Entry 2NP2 (X-ray diffraction, 3.02 A resolution); this record covers chains C and B of the 4 polymer chains in the assembly.

# Chain C
Molecule: 36-nt DNA strand
Sequence (36 nucleotides; row label = number of the first residue in the row):
   203 GTATTTAATA CTATATGTCA TATAGTATTA AATACT

# Chain B
Molecule: Hbb
Source organism: Borrelia burgdorferi
Reference sequence: Q3I4Z2 (Q3I4Z2_BORBU); residue numbers follow UniProt; this construct covers 1-108
Chain sequence (108 residues; numbered 1 to 108; the number before each row is that of its first residue):
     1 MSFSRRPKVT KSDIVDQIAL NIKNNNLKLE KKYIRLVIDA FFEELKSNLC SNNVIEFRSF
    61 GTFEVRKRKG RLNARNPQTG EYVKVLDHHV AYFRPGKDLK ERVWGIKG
Unresolved in the structure: 1-5, 108

# Chain C / chain B interface
Pairs across the interface (25):
  DA210(C) with Arg-58(B), hydrogen bond to the base; Ser-59(B), hydrogen bond to the phosphate; Lys-97(B), salt bridge to the phosphate
  DT211(C) with Glu-56(B), phosphate contact; Arg-58(B), hydrogen bond to the sugar; Ser-59(B), hydrogen bond to the phosphate; Phe-60(B), phosphate contact; Gly-96(B), phosphate contact; Lys-97(B), hydrogen bond to the phosphate
  DA212(C) with Glu-56(B), phosphate contact; Arg-94(B), salt bridge to the phosphate
  DA224(C) with Arg-75(B), sugar contact; Pro-77(B), base contact; Val-85(B), sugar contact
  DT225(C) with Asn-76(B), hydrogen bond to the sugar; Pro-77(B), sugar contact; Gln-78(B), hydrogen bond to the base
  DA226(C) with Gln-78(B), hydrogen bond to the sugar
  DT231(C) with Lys-8(B), sugar contact
  DA232(C) with Lys-8(B), salt bridge to the phosphate; Thr-10(B), phosphate contact
  DA233(C) with Thr-10(B), phosphate contact; Lys-11(B), hydrogen bond to the phosphate; Ser-12(B), phosphate contact
  DA234(C) with Lys-11(B), salt bridge to the phosphate
Interface residues without a listed pair, chain C (11 interface residues in all): DT223
Interface residues without a listed pair, chain B (20 interface residues in all): Phe-57, Thr-62, Arg-71, Val-83

# Overview
11 residues of chain C and 20 residues of chain B are in contact, with 9 hydrogen bonds and 4 salt bridges.
Polar contacts include DA210(C)/Arg-58(B), DT225(C)/Gln-78(B) and DT211(C)/Arg-58(B).
Here chain C is a 36-nt DNA strand and chain B is Hbb (Borrelia burgdorferi). Entry 2NP2 (Hbb-DNA complex) was
determined by X-ray diffraction.
